Entry 8BV7 (X-ray diffraction, 1.80 A resolution); this record covers chains A and B.

Chain A:
Name: Leucine-rich repeat-containing protein 1
Source organism: Trichoplax sp. H2
Reference sequence: A0A369S7Y8 (A0A369S7Y8_9METZ); residues 1-91 here correspond to UniProt positions 553-643 (UniProt number = residue number + 552)
Sequence (96 residues; numbered -4 to 91; the number before each row is that of its first residue; numbers below 1 keep their minus sign (Gly-4 is residue -4)):
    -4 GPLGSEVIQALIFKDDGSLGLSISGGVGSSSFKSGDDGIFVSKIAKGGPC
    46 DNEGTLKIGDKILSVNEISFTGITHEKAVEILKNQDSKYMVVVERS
Disordered / not traced: -4
Construct notes: expression tag (-4 to 0)

Chain B:
Name: Vang-like protein 1
Sequence (8 residues; numbered 63 to 70; the number before each row is that of its first residue):
    63 NPNPETSV
Modified / non-standard residues: Ser69 (phosphoserine; SEP)

How chain A and chain B interact:
Residue-residue contacts (26; chain A residue first):
  Ser13(A) - Val70(B)  hydrogen bond (side chain-backbone)
  Leu14(A) - Val70(B)  hydrogen bond (backbone-backbone)
  Gly15(A) - Val70(B)  hydrogen bond (backbone-backbone)
  Leu16(A) - Ser69(B)
  Leu16(A) - Val70(B)  hydrogen bond (backbone-backbone)
  Ser17(A) - Glu67(B)
  Ser17(A) - Thr68(B)
  Ser17(A) - Ser69(B)
  Ile18(A) - Glu67(B)
  Ile18(A) - Thr68(B)  hydrogen bond (backbone-backbone)
  Ser19(A) - Pro66(B)
  Ser19(A) - Glu67(B)
  Gly23(A) - Pro64(B)
  Ser24(A) - Pro64(B)
  Ser24(A) - Pro66(B)
  Ser25(A) - Asn63(B)
  Ser25(A) - Pro64(B)  hydrogen bond (backbone-backbone)
  Ser25(A) - Asn65(B)
  Ser37(A) - Glu67(B)  hydrogen bond
  Lys38(A) - Glu67(B)
  Lys38(A) - Ser69(B)
  His70(A) - Pro66(B)
  His70(A) - Thr68(B)  hydrogen bond
  Val74(A) - Thr68(B)
  Leu77(A) - Val70(B)  hydrophobic
  Lys78(A) - Ser69(B)
Interface residues without a listed pair, chain A (18 interface residues in all): Gly12, Gly20

Overview:
Chain A and chain B form an interface of 18 and 8 residues respectively; the contacts include 8 hydrogen
bonds. Among the polar pairs are Ser13(A)-Val70(B), Leu14(A)-Val70(B) and Ser37(A)-Glu67(B).
Chain A is Leucine-rich repeat-containing protein 1 (Trichoplax sp. H2) and chain B is Vang-like protein 1;
the structure, Crystal structure of the Trichoplax Scribble PDZ1 domain in complex with the Trichoplax
phosphorylated Vangl peptide, was determined by X-ray diffraction.
